PDB entry 7NA7 | electron microscopy, 2.70 A resolution | chains B and G of the 6 polymer chains in the assembly

# Chain B
Molecule: Guanine nucleotide-binding protein G(I)/G(S)/G(T) subunit beta-1
Source organism: Homo sapiens
UniProt: P62873 (GBB1_HUMAN); residue numbers follow UniProt; this construct covers 1-340
Amino-acid sequence (340 residues; each row starts with the number of its first residue):
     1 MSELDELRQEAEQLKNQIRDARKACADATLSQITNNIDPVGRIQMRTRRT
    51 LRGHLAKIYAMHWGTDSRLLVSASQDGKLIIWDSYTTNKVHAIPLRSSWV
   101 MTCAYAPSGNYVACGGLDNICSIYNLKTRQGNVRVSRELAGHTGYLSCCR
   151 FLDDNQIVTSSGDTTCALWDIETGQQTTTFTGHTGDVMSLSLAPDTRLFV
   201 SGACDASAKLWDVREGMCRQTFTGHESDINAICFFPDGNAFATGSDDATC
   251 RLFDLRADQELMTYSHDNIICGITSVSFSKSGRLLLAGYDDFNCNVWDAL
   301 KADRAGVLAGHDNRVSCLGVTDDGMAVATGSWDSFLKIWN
Not modelled in the structure: 1-4
Construct notes: conflict Glu6 (Gln in P62873), Gln130 (Glu in P62873), Asp237 (Asn in P62873)
UniProt features mapped onto this chain:
  - modified residue: Ser2 (N-acetylserine), His266 (Phosphohistidine)

# Chain G
Molecule: Guanine nucleotide-binding protein G(I)/G(S)/G(O) subunit gamma-2
Source organism: Homo sapiens
UniProt: P59768 (GBG2_HUMAN); residue numbers follow UniProt; this construct covers 1-71
Amino-acid sequence (71 residues; row label = number of the first residue in the row):
     1 MASNNTASIAQARKLVQQLKMEANIDRIKVSKAAADLMAYCEAHAKEDPL
    51 LTPVPASQNPFREKKFFCAIL
Not modelled in the structure: 1-8, 63-71
Construct notes: conflict Gln17 (Glu in P59768), Gln58 (Glu in P59768)
UniProt features mapped onto this chain:
  - modified residue: Ala2 (N-acetylalanine), Cys68 (Cysteine methyl ester)
  - lipidation: Cys68 (S-geranylgeranyl cysteine)

# Chain B / chain G interface
Residue-residue contacts (76):
  Leu7(B) with Ala12(G), hydrophobic; Arg13(G); Val16(G)
  Arg8(B) with Ile9(G)
  Glu10(B) with Val16(G)
  Ala11(B) with Leu19(G)
  Leu14(B) with Val16(G); Leu19(G), hydrophobic; Lys20(G)
  Lys15(B) with Leu19(G)
  Gln17(B) with Ala23(G)
  Ile18(B) with Ala23(G), hydrophobic; Arg27(G)
  Ala21(B) with Arg27(G)
  Arg22(B) with Arg27(G)
  Ala24(B) with Lys29(G)
  Cys25(B) with Arg27(G); Ile28(G), hydrogen bond (side chain-backbone); Lys29(G); Val30(G), hydrogen bond (backbone-backbone)
  Ala26(B) with Val30(G), hydrophobic
  Asp27(B) with Lys29(G); Val30(G); Ser31(G), hydrogen bond
  Ala28(B) with Val30(G); Ser31(G)
  Leu30(B) with Ala34(G), hydrophobic
  Ile33(B) with Met38(G), hydrophobic
  Thr34(B) with Met38(G)
  Arg48(B) with Phe61(G)
  Arg49(B) with Pro60(G), hydrogen bond (side chain-backbone); Phe61(G); Arg62(G)
  Ser84(B) with Phe61(G)
  Tyr85(B) with Pro60(G); Phe61(G), hydrophobic
  Lys209(B) with Glu22(G), salt bridge
  Cys218(B) with Gln18(G), hydrogen bond (backbone-side chain)
  Arg219(B) with Glu22(G)
  Gln220(B) with Ile25(G)
  Thr221(B) with Glu22(G), hydrogen bond
  Phe235(B) with Tyr40(G), hydrophobic
  Pro236(B) with Tyr40(G)
  Asp237(B) with Tyr40(G)
  Leu252(B) with Leu37(G), hydrophobic
  Asp254(B) with Ala33(G)
  Arg256(B) with Arg27(G); Ile28(G), hydrogen bond (backbone-backbone); Asp36(G), salt bridge
  Ala257(B) with Ile28(G)
  Asp258(B) with Ile25(G); Arg27(G), salt bridge
  Gln259(B) with Val30(G)
  Leu261(B) with Val30(G), hydrophobic
  Ser279(B) with Asp48(G), hydrogen bond
  Lys280(B) with Glu47(G); Asp48(G)
  Ser281(B) with Tyr40(G); Cys41(G), hydrogen bond (side chain-backbone); His44(G), hydrogen bond (side chain-backbone); Ala45(G); Asp48(G), hydrogen bond (backbone-side chain)
  Arg283(B) with Leu51(G)
  Leu284(B) with Leu51(G), hydrophobic
  Leu300(B) with Met38(G), hydrophobic; Cys41(G), hydrophobic
  Asp323(B) with Pro49(G)
  Gly324(B) with Pro49(G); Leu50(G)
  Met325(B) with Pro49(G), hydrophobic; Leu50(G); Pro60(G)
  Ala326(B) with Phe61(G), hydrophobic
  Ile338(B) with Phe61(G), hydrophobic
  Asn340(B) with Asn59(G), hydrogen bond; Phe61(G)
Other interface residues (no listed pair), chain B (58 interface residues in all): Asp5, Ile37, Val40, Ile43, Met45, Thr181, Ala240, Gly282, Val320
Other interface residues (no listed pair), chain G (38 interface residues in all): Lys14, Asp26, Lys32, Glu42, Val54

# Summary
58 residues of chain B and 38 residues of chain G are in contact, with 12 hydrogen bonds and 3 salt bridges.
Among the polar pairs are Lys209(B)-Glu22(G), Arg256(B)-Asp36(G) and Asp258(B)-Arg27(G).
Here chain B is Guanine nucleotide-binding protein G(I)/G(S)/G(T) subunit beta-1 and chain G is Guanine
nucleotide-binding protein G(I)/G(S)/G(O) subunit gamma-2, both from Homo sapiens. Entry 7NA7 (Structures of
human ghrelin receptor-Gi complexes with ghrelin and a synthetic agonist) was determined by electron
microscopy together with 7NA8 from the same study.
